5NEJ - chains 2 and 3 of the 4 polymer chains in the assembly; structure by electron microscopy, 3.10 A resolution.

[Chain 2]
Molecule: O1 Manisa VP2
From: Foot-and-mouth disease virus
UniProtKB: Q6PMW3 (Q6PMW3_9PICO); residues 1-218 here correspond to UniProt positions 287-504 (UniProt number = residue number + 286)
Chain sequence (218 residues; row label = number of the first residue in the row):
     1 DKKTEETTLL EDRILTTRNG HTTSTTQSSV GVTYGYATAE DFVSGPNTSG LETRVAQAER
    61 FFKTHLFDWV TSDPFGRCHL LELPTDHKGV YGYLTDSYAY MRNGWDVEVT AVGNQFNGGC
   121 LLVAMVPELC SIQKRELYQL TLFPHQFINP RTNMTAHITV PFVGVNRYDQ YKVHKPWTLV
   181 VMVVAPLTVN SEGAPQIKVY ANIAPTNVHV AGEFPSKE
Not modelled in the structure: 1-11
Construct notes: engineered mutation Tyr93 (Ser379 in Q6PMW3)

[Chain 3]
Molecule: O1 Manisa VP3
From: Foot-and-mouth disease virus
UniProtKB: Q80B23 (Q80B23_9PICO); residues 1-220 here correspond to UniProt positions 505-724 (UniProt number = residue number + 504)
Chain sequence (220 residues; each row starts with the number of its first residue):
     1 GIFPVACSDG YGGLVTTDPK TADPAYGKVF NPPRNMLPGR FTNFLDVAEA CPTFLHFEGD
    61 VPYVTTKTDS DRVLAQFDLS LAAKHMSNTF LAGLAQYYTQ YSGTINLHFM FTGPTDAKAR
   121 YMIAYAPPGM EPPKTPEAAA HCIHAEWDTG LNSKFTFSIP YLSAADYTYT ASDVAETTNV
   181 QGWVCLFQIT HGKADGDALV VLASAGKDFE LRLPVDARTQ
Construct notes: conflict Thr168 (Ala672 in Q80B23)

[Interface between chain 2 and chain 3]
Pairs across the interface - 40 pairs, chain 2 then chain 3:
  Pro46(2) with Asp166(3)
  Asn47(2) with Tyr161(3); Leu162(3); Ser163(3), hydrogen bond (backbone-backbone); Ala164(3), hydrogen bond (side chain-backbone); Ala165(3); Asp166(3)
  Thr48(2) with Tyr161(3); Leu162(3)
  Ser49(2) with Tyr161(3)
  Leu51(2) with Ile143(3), hydrophobic
  Asp96(2) with Met130(3)
  Ala99(2) with Pro127(3), hydrophobic; Pro128(3)
  Tyr100(2) with Pro128(3); Leu162(3); Ser163(3); Ala164(3)
  Asn166(2) with Ala164(3); Ala165(3)
  Arg167(2) with Ala164(3)
  Tyr168(2) with Ala164(3)
  Lys172(2) with Gly129(3)
  Gly212(2) with Leu162(3)
  Glu213(2) with Pro127(3); His141(3); Cys142(3)
  Phe214(2) with Pro127(3); Pro128(3); Gly129(3); Met130(3), hydrophobic; His141(3)
  Pro215(2) with Met130(3); Pro133(3); Ala138(3); Cys142(3), hydrophobic
  Ser216(2) with Ala138(3), hydrogen bond (backbone-backbone); His141(3)
  Glu218(2) with Thr135(3); Ala138(3)
Interface residues without a listed pair, chain 2 (19 interface residues in all): Gln170
Interface residues without a listed pair, chain 3 (21 interface residues in all): Tyr125, Ala126, Glu131, Glu137, Pro160

[Overview]
19 residues of chain 2 face 21 of chain 3 across their interface; the contacts include 3 hydrogen bonds. Polar
contacts include Asn47(2)-Ala164(3), Asn47(2)-Ser163(3) and Ser216(2)-Ala138(3).
Chain 2 is O1 Manisa VP2 and chain 3 is O1 Manisa VP3, both from Foot-and-mouth disease virus; the structure,
CryoEM Structure of Foot and Mouth Disease Virus O1 Manisa, was determined by electron microscopy, deposited
together with 5NE4, 5NED, 5NEM, 5NER and 5NET.
